PDB entry 8CTG | electron microscopy, 3.80 A resolution | chains A and B of the 3 polymer chains in the assembly

[Chain A]
Protein: Frizzled-8
Source organism: Mus musculus
UniProtKB: Q61091 (FZD8_MOUSE); residue numbers follow UniProt; this construct covers 28-150
Sequence (132 residues; numbered 28 to 159; the number before each row is that of its first residue):
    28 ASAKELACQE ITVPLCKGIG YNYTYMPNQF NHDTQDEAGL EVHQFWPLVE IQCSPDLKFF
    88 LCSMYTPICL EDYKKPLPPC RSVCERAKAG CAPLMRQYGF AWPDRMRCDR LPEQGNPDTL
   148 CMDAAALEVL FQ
Unresolved in the structure: 28-34, 153-159
Differences from the reference sequence: expression tag (151-159)
Curated features (UniProtKB/Swiss-Prot):
  - region (Wnt-binding): Ile95 to Tyr100, Leu147 to Asp150
  - binding site (hexadecanoate): Gln71 to Ile78
  - glycosylation: Asn49 (N-linked (GlcNAc...) asparagine)
Disulfides: Cys35-Cys96, Cys43-Cys89, Cys80-Cys118, Cys107-Cys148, Cys111-Cys135
Small-molecule neighbours: palmitoleic acid (PAM): Gln71, Phe72, Pro74, Leu75, Phe127, Pro130

[Chain B]
Protein: Protein Wnt-8
Source organism: Xenopus laevis
UniProtKB: P28026 (WNT8_XENLA); numbering as in UniProt (aligned over 22-329)
Sequence (327 residues; each row starts with the number of its first residue):
    21 GSAWSVNNFL MTGPKAYLTY SASVAVGAQN GIEECKYQFA WERWNCPEST LQLATHNGLR
    81 SATRETSFVH AISSAGVMYT LTRNCSMGDF DNCGCDDSRN GRIGGRGWVW GGCSDNAEFG
   141 ERISKLFVDG LETGQDARAL MNLHNNEAGR LAVKETMKRT CKCHGISGSC SIQTCWLQLA
   201 EFRDIGNHLK IKHDQALKLE MDKRKMPSTN SVNSRRAIAD AFSSVAGSEL IFLEDSPDYC
   261 LKNISLGLQG TEGRECLQSG KNLSQWERRS CKRLCTDCGL RVEEKKTEII SSCNCKFHWC
   321 CTVKCEQCKQ VVIKHFCARH HHHHHHH
Unresolved in the structure: 21-22, 339-347
Differences from the reference sequence: expression tag (21, 330-347); conflict Pro227 (Arg in P28026), Thr229 (Gly in P28026), Val232 (Ala in P28026), Asn233 (Asp in P28026), Ser234 (Asn in P28026), Arg236 (Gly in P28026)
Curated features (UniProtKB/Swiss-Prot):
  - site (Cleavage): Thr39, Tyr40, Ala42, Ser43
  - lipidation: Ser187 (O-palmitoleoyl serine)
  - glycosylation (N-linked (GlcNAc...) asparagine): Asn104, Asn263, Asn282
Disulfides: Cys55-Cys66, Cys105-Cys113, Cys115-Cys133, Cys181-Cys195, Cys183-Cys190, Cys260-Cys298, Cys276-Cys291, Cys295-Cys337, Cys313-Cys328, Cys315-Cys325, Cys320-Cys321
Covalently attached groups: palmitoleic acid (PAM) linked to Ser187

[Interface between chain A and chain B]
Contacting residue pairs (5):
  Gly47(A) - Cys321(B)  hydrogen bond (backbone-side chain)
  Gln71(A) - Ser187(B)
  Tyr100(A) - Val323(B)
  Pro144(A) - Asn314(B)
  Cys148(A) - Phe317(B)
Other interface residues (no listed pair), chain A (7 interface residues in all): Leu147, Asp150
Other interface residues (no listed pair), chain B (8 interface residues in all): Cys313, Cys315, Trp319

[In short]
7 residues of chain A and 8 residues of chain B are in contact, with 1 hydrogen bond. Its one hydrogen-bonded
contact is Gly47(A)-Cys321(B). Bound to chain A: palmitoleic acid. Covalently linked palmitoleic acid: at
Ser187(B).
Chain A is Frizzled-8 (Mus musculus) and chain B is Protein Wnt-8 (Xenopus laevis); the structure,
Extracellular architecture of an engineered canonical Wnt signaling ternary complex, was determined by
electron microscopy (same publication as 8FFE).
